PDB entry 4UIK | X-ray diffraction, 2.00 A resolution | chains H and L

# Chain H
Protein: Fab 314.1
From: Mus musculus
Notes: fragment: fab, heavy chain, residues 1-223; antibody fragment or engineered binder
Amino-acid sequence (223 residues; numbered 1 to 223; the number before each row is that of its first residue):
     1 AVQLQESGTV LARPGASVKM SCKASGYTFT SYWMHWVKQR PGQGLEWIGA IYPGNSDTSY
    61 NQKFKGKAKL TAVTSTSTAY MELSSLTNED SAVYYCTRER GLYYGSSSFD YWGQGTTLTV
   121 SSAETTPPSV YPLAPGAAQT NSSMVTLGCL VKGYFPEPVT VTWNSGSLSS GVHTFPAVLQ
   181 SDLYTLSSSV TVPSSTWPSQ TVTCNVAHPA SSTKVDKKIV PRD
Disordered / not traced: 137-141
Disulfides: Cys22-Cys96, Cys149-Cys204

# Chain L
Protein: Fab 314.1
From: Mus musculus
Notes: fragment: fab, light chain, residues 1 215; antibody fragment or engineered binder
Amino-acid sequence (215 residues; each row starts with the number of its first residue):
     1 DIVMTQTTSS LSASLGDRVT ISCRASQDIS NYLSWYQQKP DGTVKVLIYY TSKLHSGVPS
    61 RFSGSGSGTD YSLTISNLEQ EDIATYFCQQ GNTLPPTFGG GTKLEIKRAD AAPTVSIFPP
   121 SSEQLTSGGA SVVCFLNNFY PKDINVKWKI DGSERQNGVL NSWTDQDSKD STYSMSSTLT
   181 LTKDEYERHN SYTCEATHKT STSPIVKSFN RNENE
Disordered / not traced: 214-215
Disulfides: Cys23-Cys88, Cys134-Cys194

# How chain H and chain L interact
Pairs across the interface - 69 pairs, chain H then chain L:
  Gln39(H) - Gln38(L)  hydrogen bond
  Gln39(H) - Phe87(L)
  Gly44(H) - Phe87(L)
  Leu45(H) - Phe87(L)  hydrophobic
  Leu45(H) - Phe98(L)
  Trp47(H) - Pro95(L)  hydrophobic
  Trp47(H) - Pro96(L)
  Lys63(H) - Asp1(L)  salt bridge
  Tyr95(H) - Gln38(L)  hydrogen bond
  Tyr95(H) - Gly42(L)  hydrogen bond (side chain-backbone)
  Tyr95(H) - Val44(L)  hydrophobic
  Arg100(H) - Tyr49(L)
  Ser107(H) - Gln89(L)  hydrogen bond (backbone-side chain)
  Ser107(H) - Gln90(L)
  Ser107(H) - Gly91(L)
  Ser107(H) - Pro96(L)
  Ser108(H) - Ser34(L)  hydrogen bond
  Ser108(H) - Tyr36(L)
  Ser108(H) - Tyr49(L)
  Phe109(H) - Tyr36(L)  hydrogen bond (backbone-side chain)
  Phe109(H) - Val46(L)
  Phe109(H) - Gln89(L)
  Phe109(H) - Phe98(L)  hydrophobic
  Asp110(H) - Val46(L)
  Asp110(H) - His55(L)
  Tyr111(H) - His55(L)
  Trp112(H) - Tyr36(L)
  Trp112(H) - Val44(L)  hydrophobic
  Tyr131(H) - Ser121(L)
  Tyr131(H) - Glu123(L)
  Tyr131(H) - Gln124(L)
  Tyr131(H) - Ser127(L)
  Pro132(H) - Ser121(L)
  Pro132(H) - Glu123(L)
  Leu133(H) - Phe118(L)
  Leu133(H) - Val133(L)  hydrophobic
  Leu133(H) - Phe135(L)  hydrophobic
  Ala134(H) - Phe118(L)
  Ala134(H) - Pro119(L)
  Pro135(H) - Phe118(L)
  Thr146(H) - Ser116(L)
  Thr146(H) - Phe118(L)
  Leu150(H) - Ser131(L)
  Lys152(H) - Gln124(L)
  Lys152(H) - Ser131(L)
  His173(H) - Asn137(L)
  His173(H) - Asn138(L)  hydrogen bond
  His173(H) - Ser174(L)  hydrogen bond
  Phe175(H) - Phe135(L)  hydrophobic
  Phe175(H) - Asn137(L)
  Phe175(H) - Ser162(L)
  Phe175(H) - Thr164(L)
  Phe175(H) - Ser174(L)
  Phe175(H) - Met175(L)
  Phe175(H) - Ser176(L)
  Pro176(H) - Ser162(L)  hydrogen bond (backbone-side chain)
  Pro176(H) - Trp163(L)
  Val178(H) - Leu160(L)  hydrophobic
  Val178(H) - Asn161(L)
  Val178(H) - Ser162(L)
  Gln180(H) - Leu160(L)
  Ser187(H) - Phe135(L)
  Ser187(H) - Ser176(L)  hydrogen bond
  Ser188(H) - Phe135(L)
  Ser189(H) - Phe135(L)
  Ser189(H) - Asn137(L)  hydrogen bond
  Lys217(H) - Glu123(L)  salt bridge
  Arg222(H) - Pro119(L)
  Arg222(H) - Pro120(L)  hydrogen bond (side chain-backbone)
Interface residues without a listed pair, chain H (40 interface residues in all): Val37, Asn61, Ser106, Gln114, Gly136, Leu147, Gly148, Thr174, Leu179
Interface residues without a listed pair, chain L (42 interface residues in all): Tyr32, Gly100, Asp167, Thr180, Glu213

# Overview
Chain H and chain L form an interface of 40 and 42 residues respectively; the contacts include 12 hydrogen
bonds and 2 salt bridges. Among the polar pairs are Lys63(H)-Asp1(L), Lys217(H)-Glu123(L) and
Gln39(H)-Gln38(L).
Chain H is Fab 314.1 and chain L is Fab 314.1, both from Mus musculus; the structure, crystal structure of
quinine-dependent Fab 314.1, was determined by X-ray diffraction, deposited together with 4UIL, 4UIM and 4UIN.
